Entry 6X5A (electron microscopy, 4.36 A resolution (low resolution: residue-level contacts below are approximate; hydrogen-bond / salt-bridge calls are withheld)); this record covers chains G and J of the 11 polymer chains in the assembly.

[Chain G]
Name: Histone H2A type 1
Source organism: Homo sapiens
UniProt: P0C0S8 (H2A1_HUMAN); residues 1-129 here correspond to UniProt positions 2-130 (UniProt number = residue number + 1)
Sequence (129 residues; row label = number of the first residue in the row):
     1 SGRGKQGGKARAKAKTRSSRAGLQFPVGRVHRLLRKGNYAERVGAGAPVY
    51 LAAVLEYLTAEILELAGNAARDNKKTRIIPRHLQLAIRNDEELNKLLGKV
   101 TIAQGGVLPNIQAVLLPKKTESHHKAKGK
Not modelled in the structure: 1-9, 117-129
Swiss-Prot annotation at these positions:
  - modified residue: Ser1 (N-acetylserine), Arg3 (Citrulline), Lys5 (N6-(2-hydroxyisobutyryl)lysine), Lys9 (N6-(2-hydroxyisobutyryl)lysine), Lys13 (N6-(beta-hydroxybutyryl)lysine), Lys36 (N6-(2-hydroxyisobutyryl)lysine), Lys74 (N6-(2-hydroxyisobutyryl)lysine), Lys75 (N6-(2-hydroxyisobutyryl)lysine), Lys95 (N6-(2-hydroxyisobutyryl)lysine), Lys99 (N6-glutaryllysine), Gln104 (N5-methylglutamine), Lys118 (N6-(2-hydroxyisobutyryl)lysine), Lys119 (N6-crotonyllysine), Thr120 (Phosphothreonine), Lys125 (N6-crotonyllysine)
  - cross-link (Glycyl lysine isopeptide (Lys-Gly)): Lys13 (interchain with G-Cter in ubiquitin), Lys15 (interchain with G-Cter in ubiquitin), Lys119 (interchain with G-Cter in ubiquitin)

[Chain J]
Molecule: natural (147-nt DNA)
Source organism: Homo sapiens
Sequence (147 nucleotides; numbered 0 to 146; the number before each row is that of its first residue; numbering starts at 0):
     0 ACAGGATGTATATATCTGACACGTGCCTGGAGACTAGGGAGTAATCCCCT
    50 TGGCGGTTAAAACGCGGGGGACAGCGCGTACGTGCGTTTAAGCGGTGCTA
   100 GAGCTGTCTACGACCAATTGAGCGGCCTCGGCACCGGGATTCTCCAG
Not modelled in the structure: 0, 146

[How chain G and chain J interact]
Residue-residue contacts (14; chain G residue first):
  Ala12(G) with DG31(J); DA32(J)
  Ala14(G) with DA30(J)
  Lys15(G) with DA30(J); DG31(J)
  Thr16(G) with DA30(J)
  Arg17(G) with DA30(J)
  Arg20(G) with DG31(J)
  Gly28(G) with DG29(J); DA30(J)
  Arg29(G) with DG29(J)
  Arg32(G) with DG29(J)
  Arg42(G) with DG38(J)
  Arg77(G) with DC19(J)
Also at the interface, not in a pair above, chain J (8 interface residues in all): DG28, DG36

[Summary]
The interface between chain G and chain J involves 11 residues on one side and 8 on the other.
Chain G is Histone H2A type 1 and chain J is natural (147-nt DNA), both from Homo sapiens; the structure, The
mouse cGAS catalytic domain binding to human nucleosome that purified from HEK293T cells, was determined by
electron microscopy (same publication as 6X59 and 6XJD).
